PDB entry 7OUR | X-ray diffraction, 1.95 A resolution | chains D and E of the 6 polymer chains in the assembly

# Chain D (and E)
Name: wilavidin
From: Gammaproteobacteria bacterium
Notes: chain E of this document is another copy of the same molecule, construct and numbering; everything in this record applies to it too
UniProt: A0A3A4VWA2 (A0A3A4VWA2_9GAMM); residues 1-129 here correspond to UniProt positions 22-150 (UniProt number = residue number + 21)
Chain sequence (130 residues; numbered 0 to 129; the number before each row is that of its first residue; numbering starts at 0):
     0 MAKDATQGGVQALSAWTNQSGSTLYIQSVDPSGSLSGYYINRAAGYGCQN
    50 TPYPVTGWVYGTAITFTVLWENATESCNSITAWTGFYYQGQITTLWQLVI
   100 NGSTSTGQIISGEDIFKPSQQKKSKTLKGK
Not modelled in the structure: 0-8, 127-129 (chain E: 0-10, 128-129)
Disulfides: Cys47-Cys76
Sequence notes: initiating methionine (0)

# How chain D and chain E interact
Pairs across the interface - 85 pairs, chain D then chain E:
  Leu12(D) - Glu70(E)
  Leu12(D) - Asn71(E)
  Leu12(D) - Ala72(E)
  Ser13(D) - Ala72(E)
  Ala14(D) - Ala72(E)
  Ala14(D) - Thr73(E)
  Tyr24(D) - Thr50(E)
  Tyr24(D) - Thr73(E)
  Ile25(D) - Ala72(E)
  Gln26(D) - Glu70(E)
  Gln26(D) - Asn71(E)
  Tyr37(D) - Tyr37(E)  hydrophobic
  Tyr37(D) - Pro51(E)  hydrophobic
  Tyr37(D) - Pro53(E)
  Ile39(D) - Asn49(E)
  Gly44(D) - Leu126(E)
  Gly44(D) - Lys127(E)
  Tyr45(D) - Leu126(E)
  Gly46(D) - Leu126(E)  hydrogen bond (backbone-backbone)
  Cys47(D) - Leu126(E)  hydrophobic
  Thr50(D) - Tyr24(E)
  Pro51(D) - Tyr24(E)
  Pro51(D) - Tyr37(E)  hydrogen bond (backbone-side chain)
  Pro51(D) - Ile39(E)  hydrophobic
  Pro51(D) - Pro51(E)  hydrophobic
  Pro53(D) - Gln26(E)
  Pro53(D) - Tyr37(E)
  Trp69(D) - Leu126(E)  hydrophobic
  Glu70(D) - Leu12(E)
  Glu70(D) - Gln120(E)  hydrogen bond
  Asn71(D) - Tyr24(E)
  Asn71(D) - Tyr37(E)
  Asn71(D) - Gln120(E)  hydrogen bond (backbone-side chain)
  Ala72(D) - Leu12(E)
  Ala72(D) - Ser13(E)
  Ala72(D) - Ala14(E)
  Ala72(D) - Ser118(E)
  Ala72(D) - Gln120(E)
  Thr73(D) - Ala14(E)
  Thr73(D) - Tyr24(E)  hydrogen bond
  Thr73(D) - Ser118(E)
  Thr73(D) - Gln119(E)
  Thr73(D) - Gln120(E)
  Thr73(D) - Lys121(E)  hydrogen bond (backbone-backbone)
  Glu74(D) - Lys121(E)
  Ser75(D) - Gln120(E)
  Ser75(D) - Lys121(E)  hydrogen bond (backbone-backbone)
  Ser75(D) - Lys122(E)
  Ser75(D) - Ser123(E)  hydrogen bond (backbone-backbone)
  Cys76(D) - Ser123(E)
  Cys76(D) - Lys124(E)
  Cys76(D) - Thr125(E)
  Cys76(D) - Leu126(E)  hydrophobic
  Asn77(D) - Ser123(E)
  Asn77(D) - Lys124(E)  hydrogen bond (side chain-backbone)
  Ser78(D) - Leu126(E)
  Leu97(D) - Leu126(E)  hydrophobic
  Ile99(D) - Lys124(E)
  Ile99(D) - Thr125(E)
  Ile109(D) - Lys127(E)
  Gln120(D) - Glu70(E)
  Gln120(D) - Asn71(E)
  Gln120(D) - Ala72(E)
  Gln120(D) - Thr73(E)
  Gln120(D) - Glu74(E)
  Lys121(D) - Thr73(E)  hydrogen bond (backbone-backbone)
  Lys121(D) - Glu74(E)
  Lys121(D) - Ser75(E)  hydrogen bond (backbone-backbone)
  Lys122(D) - Ser75(E)
  Ser123(D) - Glu74(E)
  Ser123(D) - Ser75(E)  hydrogen bond (backbone-backbone)
  Ser123(D) - Cys76(E)
  Ser123(D) - Asn77(E)
  Lys124(D) - Cys76(E)
  Lys124(D) - Asn77(E)  hydrogen bond (backbone-side chain)
  Lys124(D) - Ile99(E)
  Thr125(D) - Cys76(E)
  Thr125(D) - Ile99(E)
  Leu126(D) - Tyr45(E)
  Leu126(D) - Gly46(E)
  Leu126(D) - Cys47(E)  hydrophobic
  Leu126(D) - Trp69(E)
  Leu126(D) - Cys76(E)  hydrophobic
  Leu126(D) - Ser78(E)
  Leu126(D) - Leu97(E)  hydrophobic
Other interface residues (no listed pair), chain D (39 interface residues in all): Asn49, Tyr52, Thr80, Gln119
Other interface residues (no listed pair), chain E (40 interface residues in all): Thr22, Arg41, Tyr52, Thr80

# Summary
Chain D and chain E form an interface of 39 and 40 residues respectively; the contacts include 13 hydrogen
bonds. Polar contacts include Pro51(D)-Tyr37(E), Glu70(D)-Gln120(E) and Asn71(D)-Gln120(E).
Both chains are wilavidin (Gammaproteobacteria bacterium). Entry 7OUR (Wilavidin apo form (P1 form)) was
determined by X-ray diffraction, deposited together with 7OUQ, 7P8Y and 7P8Z.
